Entry 3JV2 (X-ray diffraction, 2.50 A resolution); this record covers chains A and C.

== Chain A ==
Protein: Protein translocase subunit SecA
From: Bacillus subtilis
Reference sequence: A0A085C4M4 (A0A085C4M4_BACIU); residue numbers follow UniProt; this construct covers 1-780
Chain sequence (783 residues; numbered -2 to 780; the number before each row is that of its first residue; numbers below 1 keep their minus sign (Gly-2 is residue -2)):
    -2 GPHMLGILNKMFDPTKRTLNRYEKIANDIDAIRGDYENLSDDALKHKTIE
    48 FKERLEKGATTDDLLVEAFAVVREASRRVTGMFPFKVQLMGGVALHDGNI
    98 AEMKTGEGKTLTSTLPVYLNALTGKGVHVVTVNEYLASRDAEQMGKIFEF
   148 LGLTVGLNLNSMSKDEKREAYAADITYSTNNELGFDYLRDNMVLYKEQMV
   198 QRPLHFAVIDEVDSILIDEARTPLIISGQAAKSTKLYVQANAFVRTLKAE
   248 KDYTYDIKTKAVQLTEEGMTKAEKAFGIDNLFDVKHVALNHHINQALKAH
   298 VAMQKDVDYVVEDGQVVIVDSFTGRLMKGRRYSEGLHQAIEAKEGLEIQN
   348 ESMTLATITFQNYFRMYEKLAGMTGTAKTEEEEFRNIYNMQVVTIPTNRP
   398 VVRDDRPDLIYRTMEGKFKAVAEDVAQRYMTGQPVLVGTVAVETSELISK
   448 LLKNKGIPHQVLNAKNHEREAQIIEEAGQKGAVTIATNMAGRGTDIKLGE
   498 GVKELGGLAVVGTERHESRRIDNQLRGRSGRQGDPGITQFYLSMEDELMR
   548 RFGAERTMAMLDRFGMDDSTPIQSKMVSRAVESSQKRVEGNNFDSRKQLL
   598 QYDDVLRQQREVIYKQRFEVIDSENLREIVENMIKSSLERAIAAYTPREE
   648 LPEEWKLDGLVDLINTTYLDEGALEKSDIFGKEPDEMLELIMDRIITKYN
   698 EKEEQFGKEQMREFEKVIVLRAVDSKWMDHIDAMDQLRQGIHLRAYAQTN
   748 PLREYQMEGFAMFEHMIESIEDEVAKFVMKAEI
Not modelled in the structure: -2 to 14, 645-651, 780
Differences from the reference sequence: expression tag (-2 to 0)
Residues lining bound ligands: ADP (adenosine-5'-diphosphate): Met79, Phe80, Pro81, Phe82, Gln85, Lys101, Thr102, Gly103, Glu104, Gly105, Lys106, Thr107, Leu108, Arg136, Gly490, Asp492, Lys494
From the paper describing this entry:
  - conformationally variable residues (order/disorder transition): Leu648 to Glu651

== Chain C ==
Protein: peptide
Chain sequence (3 residues; row label = number of the first residue in the row; X marks 3 residues of unknown identity (built as UNK)):
     1 XXX

== How chain A and chain C interact ==
Interface residues of chain A (facing chain C), 7 residues: Asn178, Phe182, Pro220, Leu221, Ile222, Ile223, Ser224
Interface features reported in the paper:
  - interface residues, chain A: Phe182(A), Ile222(A)

== Overview ==
No residue of chain A is in contact with chain C. Chain A binds ADP. The paper reports interface residues
Phe182(A) and Ile222(A); conformational variability at Leu648(A).
Chain A is Protein translocase subunit SecA (Bacillus subtilis) and chain C is peptide; the structure, Crystal
Structure of B. subtilis SecA with bound peptide, was determined by X-ray diffraction together with 3JUX from
the same study.
